3RI5 - chains B and C of the 15 polymer chains in the assembly; structure by X-ray diffraction, 3.40 A resolution.

Chain B (and C):
Protein: Avermectin-sensitive glutamate-gated chloride channel GluCl alpha
From: Caenorhabditis elegans
Notes: chain C of this document is another copy of the same molecule, construct and numbering; everything in this record applies to it too
Reference sequence: O17793 (O17793_CAEEL); the construct has insertions or renumbered stretches relative to UniProt, so the offset changes along the chain: 1-302 = UniProt 62-363; 312-338 = UniProt 428-454
Chain sequence (347 residues; each row starts with the number of its first residue):
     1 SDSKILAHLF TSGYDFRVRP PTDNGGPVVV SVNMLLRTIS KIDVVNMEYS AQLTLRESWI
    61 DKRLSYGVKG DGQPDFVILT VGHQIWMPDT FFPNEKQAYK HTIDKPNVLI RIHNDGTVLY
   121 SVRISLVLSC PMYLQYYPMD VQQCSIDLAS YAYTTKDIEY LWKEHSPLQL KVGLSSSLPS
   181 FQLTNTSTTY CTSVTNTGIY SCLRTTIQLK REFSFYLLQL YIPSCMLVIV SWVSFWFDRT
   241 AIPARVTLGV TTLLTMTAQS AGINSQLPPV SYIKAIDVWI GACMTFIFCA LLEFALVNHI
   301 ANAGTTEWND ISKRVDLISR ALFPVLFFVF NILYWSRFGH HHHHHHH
Disordered / not traced: 341-347 (chain C: 340-347)
Disulfide bonds: Cys130-Cys144, Cys191-Cys202
Covalently attached groups: N-acetylglucosamine (NAG) linked to Asn185
Differences from the reference sequence: linker (303-305); expression tag (340-347)
Ligand contacts:
  - ivermectin (IVM; (2aE,4E,5'S,6S,6'R,7S,8E,11R,13R,15S,17aR,20R,20aR,20bS)-6'-[(2S)-butan-2-yl]-20,20b-dihydroxy-5',6,8,19-tetramethyl-17 -oxo-3',4',5',6,6',10,11,14,15,17,17a,20,20a,20b-tetradecahydro-2H,7H-spiro[11,15-methanofuro[4,3,2-pq][2,6]benzodioxacy clooctadecine-13,2'-pyran]-7-yl 2,6-dideoxy-4-O-(2,6-dideoxy-3-O-methyl-alpha-L-arabino-hexopyranosyl)-3-O-methyl-alpha-L-arabino-hexopyranoside), molecule 1: Leu217, Leu218, Gln219, Ile222, Pro223, Cys225, Met226, Ile229
  - ivermectin (IVM), molecule 2: Thr257, Ser260, Asn264, Ile273, Asp277, Val278, Ile280, Gly281, Ala282, Met284, Thr285, Phe288

How chain B and chain C interact:
Pairs across the interface (81):
  Arg17(B) - Thr80(C)
  Arg17(B) - Val81(C)
  Arg17(B) - His83(C)  hydrogen bond
  Val18(B) - Ser3(C)
  Asn46(B) - Lys41(C)
  Met47(B) - Pro179(C)  hydrophobic
  Glu57(B) - Asp104(C)
  Pro88(B) - Asp104(C)
  Asp89(B) - Lys105(C)
  Thr90(B) - Ile103(C)
  Thr90(B) - Asp104(C)
  Phe91(B) - Ile103(C)  hydrophobic
  Phe91(B) - Asn107(C)
  Phe91(B) - Arg123(C)
  Phe92(B) - Ile103(C)  hydrophobic
  Phe92(B) - Arg123(C)
  Pro93(B) - Arg37(C)  hydrogen bond (backbone-side chain)
  Pro93(B) - Arg123(C)
  Glu95(B) - Gln52(C)  hydrogen bond (backbone-side chain)
  Glu95(B) - His101(C)  salt bridge
  Glu95(B) - Ile103(C)
  Glu95(B) - Arg123(C)  salt bridge
  Lys96(B) - Thr38(C)
  Lys96(B) - Ser40(C)
  Lys96(B) - Gln52(C)
  Lys96(B) - His101(C)
  Ala98(B) - Ile103(C)  hydrophobic
  Lys100(B) - Asp104(C)  salt bridge
  Tyr120(B) - Asp104(C)  hydrogen bond
  Ile124(B) - Ile103(C)  hydrophobic
  Pro131(B) - Ser176(C)
  Tyr133(B) - Ser176(C)
  Tyr151(B) - Thr54(C)
  Tyr151(B) - Asn107(C)
  Tyr151(B) - Val108(C)
  Tyr151(B) - Leu109(C)
  Tyr151(B) - Ser121(C)  hydrogen bond
  Tyr151(B) - Val122(C)  hydrogen bond (side chain-backbone)
  Tyr151(B) - Arg123(C)
  Ala152(B) - Ile78(C)
  Ala152(B) - Leu109(C)  hydrophobic
  Asn196(B) - Gln169(C)
  Thr197(B) - Arg56(C)
  Thr197(B) - Arg111(C)  hydrogen bond (backbone-side chain)
  Tyr200(B) - Leu109(C)
  Tyr200(B) - Arg111(C)  hydrogen bond
  Ile242(B) - Phe237(C)  hydrophobic
  Ile242(B) - Ala241(C)  hydrophobic
  Ile242(B) - Ala244(C)  hydrophobic
  Val246(B) - Phe237(C)  hydrophobic
  Val246(B) - Ala244(C)  hydrophobic
  Val246(B) - Thr247(C)
  Val246(B) - Leu248(C)  hydrophobic
  Val250(B) - Leu248(C)  hydrophobic
  Val250(B) - Thr251(C)
  Leu253(B) - Met226(C)  hydrophobic
  Leu253(B) - Val230(C)  hydrophobic
  Leu254(B) - Thr251(C)
  Leu254(B) - Thr255(C)
  Asn264(B) - Gln219(C)  hydrogen bond
  Pro269(B) - Pro179(C)
  Pro269(B) - Ser180(C)  hydrogen bond (backbone-side chain)
  Pro269(B) - Phe215(C)  hydrophobic
  Val270(B) - Pro179(C)
  Val270(B) - Ser214(C)
  Val270(B) - Phe215(C)
  Ser271(B) - Glu212(C)
  Ser271(B) - Ser214(C)  hydrogen bond (backbone-side chain)
  Asp277(B) - Leu218(C)
  Asp277(B) - Gln219(C)
  Met284(B) - Met226(C)  hydrophobic
  Phe288(B) - Ile229(C)  hydrophobic
  Phe288(B) - Val230(C)  hydrophobic
  Leu292(B) - Val233(C)  hydrophobic
  Ala295(B) - Val233(C)
  Ala295(B) - Phe237(C)  hydrophobic
  Asn298(B) - Phe237(C)
  Asn298(B) - Asp238(C)  hydrogen bond
  His299(B) - Trp236(C)  hydrogen bond (side chain-backbone)
  His299(B) - Arg320(C)
  Asn302(B) - Asp238(C)
Also at the interface, not in a pair above, chain B (56 interface residues in all): Asp15, Phe16, Val45, Glu48, Leu55, Val122, Ser129, Tyr153, Pro243, Thr257, Pro268, Tyr272, Ile273, Leu291, Phe294
Also at the interface, not in a pair above, chain C (50 interface residues in all): Leu119, Ser125, Ser177, Pro243

In short:
56 residues of chain B face 50 of chain C across their interface, with 13 hydrogen bonds and 3 salt bridges.
Polar contacts include Glu95(B)-His101(C), Glu95(B)-Arg123(C) and Lys100(B)-Asp104(C). Ligands of chain B:
ivermectin. N-acetylglucosamine is covalently linked to Asn185(B).
Both chains are Avermectin-sensitive glutamate-gated chloride channel GluCl alpha (Caenorhabditis elegans).
Entry 3RI5 (C. elegans glutamate-gated chloride channel (GluCl) in complex with Fab, ivermectin and
picrotoxin) was determined by X-ray diffraction together with 3RHW, 3RIA and 3RIF from the same study.
